2HAP - chains B and C of the 4 polymer chains in the assembly; structure by X-ray diffraction, 2.50 A resolution.

== Chain B ==
Molecule: 20-nt DNA strand
Notes: fragment: upstream activation sequence
Sequence (20 nucleotides; numbered 1 to 20; the number before each row is that of its first residue):
     1 ACTAATAGCG ATAATAGCGT

== Chain C ==
Molecule: Protein (heme activator protein)
From: Saccharomyces cerevisiae
Notes: fragment: dna-binding domain
Reference sequence: P12351 (CYP1_YEAST); residues 55-135 here = UniProt positions 55-135
Sequence (81 residues; numbered 55 to 135; the number before each row is that of its first residue):
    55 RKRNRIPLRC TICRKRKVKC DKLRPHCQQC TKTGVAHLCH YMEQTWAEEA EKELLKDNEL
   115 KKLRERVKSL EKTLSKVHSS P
Not modelled in the structure: 131-135
Metal / ion sites: Zn2+ site 1: Cys64, Cys67, Cys74, Cys81; Zn2+ site 2: Cys64, Cys81, Cys84, Cys93

== Interface between chain B and chain C ==
Pairs across the interface (16):
  DA4(B) with Arg55(C), phosphate contact
  DA5(B) with Arg55(C), salt bridge to the phosphate; Arg57(C), phosphate contact
  DT6(B) with Arg57(C), salt bridge to the phosphate; Arg59(C), phosphate contact; Arg63(C), sugar contact; Trp100(C), phosphate contact
  DA7(B) with Arg59(C), salt bridge to the phosphate; Pro61(C), phosphate contact; Arg63(C), salt bridge to the phosphate; Arg68(C), phosphate contact
  DG8(B) with Arg63(C), phosphate contact; Lys71(C), hydrogen bond to the base; Lys73(C), phosphate contact
  DC9(B) with Lys71(C), hydrogen bond to the base; Lys73(C), phosphate contact
Interface residues without a listed pair, chain B (7 interface residues in all): DG10
Interface residues without a listed pair, chain C (11 interface residues in all): Leu62, Val72

== Summary ==
Chain B and chain C form an interface of 7 and 11 residues respectively; the contacts include 2 hydrogen bonds
and 4 salt bridges. Among the polar pairs are DG8(B)-Lys71(C), DC9(B)-Lys71(C) and DA5(B)-Arg55(C). The Zn2+
site 1 is built by Cys64(C), Cys67(C), Cys74(C) and Cys81(C).
Chain B is a 20-nt DNA strand and chain C is Protein (heme activator protein) (Saccharomyces cerevisiae); the
structure, Structure of a HAP1-18/DNA complex reveals that protein/DNA interactions can have direct allosteric
effects on transcriptional ..., was determined by X-ray diffraction.
